PDB entry 6FZS | X-ray diffraction, 2.31 A resolution | chains A and C of the 3 polymer chains in the assembly

== Chain A ==
Name: Mothers against decapentaplegic homolog 5
From: Homo sapiens
UniProtKB: Q99717 (SMAD5_HUMAN); residues 9-138 here = UniProt positions 9-138
Amino-acid sequence (132 residues; row label = number of the first residue in the row):
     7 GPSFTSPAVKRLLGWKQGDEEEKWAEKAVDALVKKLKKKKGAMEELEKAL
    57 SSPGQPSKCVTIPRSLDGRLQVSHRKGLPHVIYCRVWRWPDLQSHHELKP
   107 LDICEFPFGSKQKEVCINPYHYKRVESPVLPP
Unresolved in the structure: 7-9, 135-138
Differences from the reference sequence: expression tag (7-8)
Curated features (UniProtKB/Swiss-Prot):
  - binding site (Zn(2+)): Cys-65, Cys-110, Cys-122, His-127
Metal / ion sites: Zn2+: Cys-65, Cys-110, Cys-122, His-127
Reported in the primary citation:
  - binding site for the 16-nt DNA strand: Arg-75, His-101, His-102
  - binding site for the 16-nt DNA strand (chain C): Leu-72, Gln-77, Ser-79, Lys-82

== Chain C ==
Molecule: 16-nt DNA strand
Sequence (16 nucleotides; row label = number of the first residue in the row):
     1 TGCAGGCGCGCCTGCA

== Chain A / chain C interface ==
Pairs across the interface (10):
  Lys-41(A) / DC9(C)  salt bridge to the phosphate
  Ser-71(A) / DG10(C)  phosphate contact
  Leu-72(A) / DG10(C)  hydrogen bond to the phosphate
  Leu-76(A) / DC9(C)  phosphate contact
  Gln-77(A) / DG8(C)  phosphate contact
  Gln-77(A) / DC9(C)  hydrogen bond to the base
  Val-78(A) / DG8(C)  phosphate contact
  Ser-79(A) / DG8(C)  hydrogen bond to the phosphate
  Lys-82(A) / DG10(C)  hydrogen bond to the base
  Lys-82(A) / DC11(C)  base contact
Interface residues without a listed pair, chain A (11 interface residues in all): Ala-37, Asp-73, Arg-75

== Summary ==
Chain A and chain C form an interface of 11 and 4 residues respectively, with 4 hydrogen bonds and 1 salt
bridge. Polar contacts include Gln-77(A)/DC9(C), Lys-82(A)/DG10(C) and Leu-72(A)/DG10(C). The paper reports a
binding site for the 16-nt DNA strand (chain C) at Leu-72(A), Gln-77(A) and Ser-79(A) among others; a binding
site for the 16-nt DNA strand at Arg-75(A), His-101(A) and His-102(A).
Here chain A is Mothers against decapentaplegic homolog 5 (Homo sapiens) and chain C is a 16-nt DNA strand.
Entry 6FZS (Crystal structure of Smad5-MH1 bound to the GGCGC site) was determined by X-ray diffraction (same
publication as 6ZMN, 6TBZ, 6TCE and 6FZT).
